PDB entry 1KRC | X-ray diffraction, 2.50 A resolution | chains A and C of the 3 polymer chains in the assembly

== Chain A ==
Protein: Urease
Source organism: Klebsiella aerogenes
Notes: EC 3.5.1.5; engineered mutation(s): H(C 320)A
Reference sequence: P18316 (URE3_KLEAE); residue numbers follow UniProt; this construct covers 1-100
Chain sequence (100 residues; each row starts with the number of its first residue):
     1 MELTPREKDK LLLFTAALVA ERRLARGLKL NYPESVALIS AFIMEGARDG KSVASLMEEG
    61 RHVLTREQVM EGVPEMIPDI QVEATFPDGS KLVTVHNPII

== Chain C ==
Protein: Urease
Source organism: Klebsiella aerogenes
Notes: EC 3.5.1.5; engineered mutation(s): H(C 320)A
Reference sequence: P18314 (URE1_KLEAE); residue numbers follow UniProt; this construct covers 1-567
Chain sequence (567 residues; row label = number of the first residue in the row):
     1 MSNISRQAYA DMFGPTVGDK VRLADTELWI EVEDDLTTYG EEVKFGGGKV IRDGMGQGQM
    61 LAADCVDLVL TNALIVDHWG IVKADIGVKD GRIFAIGKAG NPDIQPNVTI PIGAATEVIA
   121 AEGKIVTAGG IDTHIHWICP QQAEEALVSG VTTMVGGGTG PAAGTHATTC TPGPWYISRM
   181 LQAADSLPVN IGLLGKGNVS QPDALREQVA AGVIGLKIHE DWGATPAAID CALTVADEMD
   241 IQVALHSDTL NESGFVEDTL AAIGGRTIHT FHTEGAGGGH APDIITACAH PNILPSSTNP
   301 TLPYTLNTID EHLDMLMVCA HLDPDIAEDV AFAESRIRRE TIAAEDVLHD LGAFSLTSSD
   361 SQAMGRVGEV ILRTWQVAHR MKVQRGALAE ETGDNDNFRV KRYIAKYTIN PALTHGIAHE
   421 VGSIEVGKLA DLVVWSPAFF GVKPATVIKG GMIAIAPMGD INASIPTPQP VHYRPMFGAL
   481 GSARHHCRLT FLSQAAAANG VAERLNLRSA IAVVKGCRTV QKADMVHNSL QPNITVDAQT
   541 YEVRVDGELI TSEPADVLPM AQRYFLF
Unresolved in the structure: 1
Sequence notes: conflict Ala320 (His in P18314)
Glycans and other covalent adducts: carbon dioxide (CO2) linked to Lys217
Curated features (UniProtKB/Swiss-Prot):
  - binding site (Ni(2+)): His134, His136, Lys217, His246, His272, Asp360
  - binding site (substrate): His219
  - modified residue: Lys217 (N6-carboxylysine)
  - mutagenesis: His134 (H134A: Abrogates activity and reduces binding to nickel ions), His136 (H136A: Abrogates activity and reduces binding to nickel ions), Lys217 (K217A/C/E: Reduces activity 8000-fold and abrogates binding to nickel ions), His219 (H219A: Reduces activity 500-fold and increases KM 1000-fold. Resistant to inactivation by diethylpyrocarbonate and iodoacetamide; H219N/Q: Increases KM 100-fold; optimum pH is 6), Asp221 (D221A: Reduces activity 1000-fold and increases KM 10-fold; D221N: Reduces activity 50-fold), His246 (H246A: Abrogates activity and reduces binding to nickel ions), His312 (H312A: Enhances thermal stability above 50 degrees Celsius), Cys319 (C319A: Reduces activity 2-fold, but increases KM only 1.7-fold; optimum pH is 6.7. Reduces binding of nickel ions. Resistant to inactivation by iodoacetamide ...), Arg336 (R336Q: Reduces activity 10000-fold, but has no effect on KM)

== Chain A / chain C interface ==
Residue-residue contacts (38; chain A residue first):
  Arg6(A) - Asn462(C)
  Asp9(A) - Pro470(C)
  Asp9(A) - His472(C)  salt bridge
  Asp9(A) - Arg474(C)  salt bridge
  Lys10(A) - Asp460(C)  salt bridge
  Lys10(A) - Gln469(C)
  Leu12(A) - His472(C)
  Leu13(A) - Gln469(C)
  Leu13(A) - Pro470(C)  hydrophobic
  Val19(A) - Phe567(C)  hydrophobic
  Arg23(A) - Leu566(C)  hydrogen bond (side chain-backbone)
  Arg23(A) - Phe567(C)
  Asn31(A) - Gln562(C)  hydrogen bond (side chain-backbone)
  Asn31(A) - Arg563(C)
  Asn31(A) - Phe565(C)  hydrogen bond (side chain-backbone)
  Tyr32(A) - Phe439(C)
  Tyr32(A) - Arg563(C)  hydrogen bond (backbone-backbone)
  Pro33(A) - Arg563(C)
  Pro33(A) - Tyr564(C)
  Pro33(A) - Phe565(C)
  Pro33(A) - Leu566(C)
  Glu34(A) - Leu566(C)
  Val36(A) - Gln469(C)
  Ser40(A) - Gln469(C)
  Met70(A) - Gln562(C)
  Glu71(A) - Arg563(C)  hydrogen bond (backbone-side chain)
  Met76(A) - Phe439(C)  hydrophobic
  Met76(A) - Arg563(C)
  Met76(A) - Tyr564(C)  hydrophobic
  Gln81(A) - Ile465(C)
  Gln81(A) - Thr467(C)  hydrogen bond
  Gln81(A) - Pro468(C)
  Gln81(A) - Gln469(C)  hydrogen bond (backbone-backbone)
  Glu83(A) - Ala463(C)
  Glu83(A) - Ser464(C)  hydrogen bond
  Leu92(A) - Ser464(C)
  Leu92(A) - Ile465(C)  hydrophobic
  Leu92(A) - Pro468(C)  hydrophobic
Also at the interface, not in a pair above, chain A (22 interface residues in all): Ala16, Val73, Val82
Also at the interface, not in a pair above, chain C (19 interface residues in all): Ala438

== Summary ==
The interface between chain A and chain C involves 22 residues on one side and 19 on the other; the contacts
include 8 hydrogen bonds and 3 salt bridges. Polar contacts include Asp9(A)-His472(C), Asp9(A)-Arg474(C) and
Lys10(A)-Asp460(C).
Chain A is Urease and chain C is Urease, both from Klebsiella aerogenes; the structure, Crystal structure of
klebsiella aerogenes urease, its apoenzyme and two active site mutants, was determined by X-ray diffraction
together with 1KRA and 1KRB from the same study.
